PDB entry 6HZ9 | electron microscopy, 4.80 A resolution (low resolution: residue-level contacts below are approximate; hydrogen-bond / salt-bridge calls are withheld) | chains B and M of the 14 polymer chains in the assembly

== Chain B ==
Name: 5-methylcytosine-specific restriction enzyme B
From: Escherichia coli (strain K12)
Notes: EC 3.1.21.-
Reference sequence: P15005 (MCRB_ECOLI); residue numbers follow UniProt; this construct covers 162-459
Sequence (307 residues; each row starts with the number of its first residue):
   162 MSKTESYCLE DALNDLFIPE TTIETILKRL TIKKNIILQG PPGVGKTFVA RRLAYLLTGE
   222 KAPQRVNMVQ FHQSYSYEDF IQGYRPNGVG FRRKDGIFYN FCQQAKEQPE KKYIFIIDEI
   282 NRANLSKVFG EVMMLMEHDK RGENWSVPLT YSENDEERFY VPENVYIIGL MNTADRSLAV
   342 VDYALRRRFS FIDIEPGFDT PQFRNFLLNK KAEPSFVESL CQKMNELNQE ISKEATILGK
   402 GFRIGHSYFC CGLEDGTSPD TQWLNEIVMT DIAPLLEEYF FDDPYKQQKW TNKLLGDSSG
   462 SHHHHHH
Not modelled in the structure: 162-167, 458-468
Sequence notes: expression tag (460-468)
Ion coordination: Mg2+: Thr208 (together with GMP-PNP)
Ligand contacts:
  - GMP-PNP (GNP; phosphoaminophosphonic acid-guanylate ester), molecule 1: Asp176, Leu177, Phe178, Pro202, Pro203, Gly204, Val205, Gly206, Lys207, Thr208, Phe209, Asp279, Glu280, Asn333, Phe367, His407, Ser408, Cys411, Cys412
  - GMP-PNP (GNP), molecule 2: Asp300, Lys301, Ala345, Arg348, Arg349
UniProt features mapped onto this chain:
  - binding site (GTP): Gly201 to Thr208, Asp300 to Gly303, Asn333 to Asp336
From the paper describing this entry:
  - mutagenesis - R348A: decreased catalytic activity
  - mutagenesis - R283A: abolished catalytic activity on GTP (citing earlier work)

== Chain M ==
Name: Protein McrC
From: Escherichia coli (strain K12)
Reference sequence: P15006 (MCRC_ECOLI); numbering as in UniProt (aligned over 1-348)
Sequence (348 residues; numbered 1 to 348; the number before each row is that of its first residue):
     1 MEQPVIPVRN IYYMLTYAWG YLQEIKQANL EAIPGNNLLD ILGYVLNKGV LQLSRRGLEL
    61 DYNPNTEIIP GIKGRIEFAK TIRGFHLNHG KTVSTFDMLN EDTLANRIIK STLAILIKHE
   121 KLNSTIRDEA RSLYRKLPGI STLHLTPQHF SYLNGGKNTR YYKFVISVCK FIVNNSIPGQ
   181 NKGHYRFYDF ERNEKEMSLL YQKFLYEFCR RELTSANTTR SYLKWDASSI SDQSLNLLPR
   241 METDITIRSS EKILIVDAKY YKSIFSRRMG TEKFHSQNLY QLMNYLWSLK PENGENIGGL
   301 LIYPHVDTAV KHRYKINGFD IGLCTVNLGQ EWPCIHQELL DIFDEYLK
Not modelled in the structure: 1-2, 22-27, 268-271
From the paper describing this entry:
  - catalytic residues: Asp244, Asp257, Lys259 (proposed by the authors, not directly observed)

== Chain B / chain M interface ==
Pairs across the interface - 19 pairs, chain B then chain M:
  Ser235(B) - Arg75(M)
  Ser237(B) - Arg75(M)
  Asp240(B) - Arg75(M)
  Tyr245(B) - Phe78(M)
  Tyr245(B) - Ile82(M)
  Pro247(B) - Phe78(M)
  Phe252(B) - Phe78(M)
  Lys288(B) - Glu77(M)
  Tyr312(B) - Ala79(M)
  Arg337(B) - Gly155(M)
  Lys394(B) - Arg210(M)
  Thr397(B) - Lys163(M)
  Ile398(B) - Arg160(M)
  Ile398(B) - Lys163(M)
  Leu399(B) - Arg160(M)
  Tyr440(B) - Arg160(M)
  Phe441(B) - Arg160(M)
  Phe442(B) - Arg56(M)
  Asp443(B) - Arg160(M)
Interface residues without a listed pair, chain B (21 interface residues in all): Glu239, Arg246, Ser338, Glu395
Interface residues without a listed pair, chain M (12 interface residues in all): Leu87, Lys157

== Overview ==
Chain B and chain M form an interface of 21 and 12 residues respectively. Chain B binds GMP-PNP. From UniProt:
16 GTP-binding residues on chain B. The paper reports catalytic residues Asp244(M), Asp257(M) and Lys259(M);
R348A of chain B reduces catalytic activity.
Here chain B is 5-methylcytosine-specific restriction enzyme B and chain M is Protein McrC, both from
Escherichia coli (strain K12). Entry 6HZ9 (Structure of McrBC without DNA binding domains (Class 5)) was
determined by electron microscopy together with 6HZ4, 6HZ5, 6HZ6, 6HZ7 and 6HZ8 from the same study.
